1PH7 - chains A and B of the 5 polymer chains in the assembly; structure by X-ray diffraction, 2.90 A resolution.

Chain A:
Protein: Telomere-binding protein alpha subunit
Organism: Sterkiella nova
UniProt: P29549 (TEBA_OXYNO); residue numbers follow UniProt; this construct covers 36-495
Chain sequence (460 residues; each row starts with the number of its first residue):
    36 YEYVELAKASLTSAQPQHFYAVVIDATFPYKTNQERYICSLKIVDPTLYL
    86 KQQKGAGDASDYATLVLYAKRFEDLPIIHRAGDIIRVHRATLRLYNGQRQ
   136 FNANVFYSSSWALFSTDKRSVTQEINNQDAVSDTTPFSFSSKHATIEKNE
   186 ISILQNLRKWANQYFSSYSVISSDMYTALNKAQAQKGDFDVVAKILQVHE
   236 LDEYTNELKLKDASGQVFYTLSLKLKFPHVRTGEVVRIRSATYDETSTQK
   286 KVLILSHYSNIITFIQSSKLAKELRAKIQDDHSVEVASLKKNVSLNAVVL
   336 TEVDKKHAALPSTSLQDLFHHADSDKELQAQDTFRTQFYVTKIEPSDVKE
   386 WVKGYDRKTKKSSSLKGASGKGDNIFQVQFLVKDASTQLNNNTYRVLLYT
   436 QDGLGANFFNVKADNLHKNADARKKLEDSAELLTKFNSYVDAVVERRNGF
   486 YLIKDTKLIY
From the paper describing this entry:
  - binding site for the 11-nt DNA strand: Tyr-239

Chain B:
Protein: Telomere-binding protein beta subunit
Organism: Sterkiella nova
UniProt: P16458 (TEBB_OXYNO); residue numbers follow UniProt; this construct covers 9-224
Chain sequence (216 residues; numbered 9 to 224; the number before each row is that of its first residue):
     9 QQQSAFKQLYTELFNNEGDFSKVSSNLKKPLKCYVKESYPHFLVTDGYFF
    59 VAPYFTKEAVNEFHAKFPNVNIVDLTDKVIVINNWSLELRRVNSAEVFTS
   109 YANLEARLIVHSFKPNLQERLNPTRYPVNLFRDDEFKTTIQHFRHTALQA
   159 AINKTVKGDNLVDISKVADAAGKKGKVDAGIVKASASKGDEFSDFSFKEG
   209 NTATLKIADIFVQEKG
From the paper describing this entry:
  - binding site for the 11-nt DNA strand: Arg-140, Lys-145

Chain A / chain B interface:
Residue-residue contacts (116; chain A residue first):
  Leu-236(A) / Tyr-109(B)
  Leu-236(A) / Lys-145(B)
  Leu-236(A) / Gln-149(B)
  Asp-237(A) / Tyr-109(B)  hydrogen bond
  Asp-237(A) / Lys-145(B)  salt bridge
  Thr-240(A) / Lys-145(B)  hydrogen bond
  Glu-242(A) / Asp-142(B)
  Leu-256(A) / Arg-140(B)
  Leu-256(A) / Asp-142(B)
  Asp-279(A) / Arg-133(B)  salt bridge
  Asp-279(A) / Asp-141(B)
  Glu-280(A) / Tyr-56(B)
  Thr-281(A) / Gln-10(B)
  Thr-281(A) / Ser-12(B)
  Thr-281(A) / Lys-15(B)  hydrogen bond (backbone-side chain)
  Thr-281(A) / Tyr-56(B)
  Thr-281(A) / Phe-57(B)
  Thr-281(A) / Arg-133(B)
  Thr-281(A) / Glu-143(B)
  Ser-282(A) / Lys-15(B)
  Ser-282(A) / Glu-143(B)
  Thr-283(A) / Glu-143(B)  hydrogen bond (backbone-side chain)
  Gln-284(A) / Glu-143(B)  hydrogen bond (backbone-side chain)
  Lys-285(A) / Asp-142(B)  salt bridge
  Lys-285(A) / Glu-143(B)  hydrogen bond (backbone-side chain)
  Ile-289(A) / Arg-133(B)
  Val-328(A) / His-150(B)
  Leu-330(A) / Glu-143(B)
  Leu-330(A) / Thr-146(B)
  Leu-353(A) / Val-185(B)
  Phe-354(A) / Val-185(B)
  Phe-354(A) / Asp-186(B)
  Phe-354(A) / Ile-189(B)
  His-355(A) / Ile-189(B)
  Ala-357(A) / Val-185(B)  hydrophobic
  Asp-358(A) / Lys-184(B)
  Asp-358(A) / Val-185(B)  hydrogen bond (side chain-backbone)
  Tyr-374(A) / His-153(B)
  Val-375(A) / Gln-157(B)
  Thr-376(A) / Leu-156(B)
  Thr-376(A) / Gln-157(B)  hydrogen bond (backbone-side chain)
  Thr-376(A) / Ile-160(B)
  Lys-377(A) / Ile-160(B)
  Lys-377(A) / Asn-161(B)  hydrogen bond
  Lys-377(A) / Val-164(B)
  Glu-379(A) / Val-164(B)
  Glu-379(A) / Leu-169(B)
  Pro-380(A) / Asp-167(B)
  Pro-380(A) / Leu-169(B)
  Ser-381(A) / Asp-167(B)  hydrogen bond (backbone-side chain)
  Tyr-390(A) / Ala-176(B)
  Lys-395(A) / Ile-172(B)
  Lys-395(A) / Ser-173(B)
  Ile-410(A) / Ile-172(B)  hydrophobic
  Gln-412(A) / Ile-172(B)
  Gln-414(A) / Asn-168(B)
  Gln-414(A) / Leu-169(B)
  Gln-414(A) / Val-170(B)  hydrogen bond (side chain-backbone)
  Lys-418(A) / Leu-156(B)
  Gln-423(A) / Arg-152(B)  hydrogen bond (backbone-side chain)
  Leu-424(A) / Ala-110(B)
  Leu-424(A) / Asn-111(B)
  Leu-424(A) / Glu-199(B)
  Leu-424(A) / Phe-200(B)  hydrogen bond (backbone-backbone)
  Asn-425(A) / Asp-198(B)
  Asn-425(A) / Phe-200(B)
  Asn-426(A) / Val-190(B)
  Asn-426(A) / Lys-191(B)
  Asn-426(A) / Ala-192(B)  hydrogen bond (backbone-backbone)
  Asn-426(A) / Ser-193(B)  hydrogen bond
  Asn-426(A) / Ser-195(B)
  Asn-426(A) / Asp-198(B)  hydrogen bond (backbone-backbone)
  Asn-426(A) / Glu-199(B)
  Asn-426(A) / Phe-200(B)
  Asn-427(A) / Ile-189(B)
  Asn-427(A) / Val-190(B)
  Asn-427(A) / Lys-191(B)
  Thr-428(A) / Ile-160(B)
  Thr-428(A) / Gly-188(B)
  Thr-428(A) / Ile-189(B)
  Thr-428(A) / Val-190(B)  hydrogen bond (backbone-backbone)
  Tyr-429(A) / Gly-188(B)
  Tyr-429(A) / Ile-189(B)  hydrophobic
  Arg-430(A) / Asn-168(B)  hydrogen bond (side chain-backbone)
  Arg-430(A) / Val-170(B)
  Arg-430(A) / Gly-188(B)  hydrogen bond (backbone-backbone)
  Arg-430(A) / Val-190(B)
  Leu-432(A) / Val-170(B)  hydrophobic
  Tyr-434(A) / Val-170(B)  hydrogen bond (side chain-backbone)
  Tyr-434(A) / Ile-172(B)  hydrophobic
  Tyr-434(A) / Val-175(B)  hydrophobic
  Gln-436(A) / Ile-172(B)
  Asp-437(A) / Val-175(B)
  Asp-437(A) / Ala-176(B)
  Thr-469(A) / His-153(B)
  Thr-469(A) / Gln-157(B)  hydrogen bond (backbone-side chain)
  Phe-471(A) / Thr-146(B)
  Phe-471(A) / Gln-149(B)
  Phe-471(A) / His-150(B)
  Phe-471(A) / His-153(B)
  Asn-472(A) / Thr-146(B)
  Arg-481(A) / Lys-182(B)
  Arg-481(A) / Gly-183(B)  hydrogen bond (side chain-backbone)
  Arg-481(A) / Val-185(B)
  Arg-482(A) / Val-175(B)
  Asn-483(A) / Lys-174(B)  hydrogen bond (side chain-backbone)
  Asn-483(A) / Lys-181(B)
  Asn-483(A) / Lys-182(B)  hydrogen bond (side chain-backbone)
  Asn-483(A) / Gly-183(B)  hydrogen bond (side chain-backbone)
  Gly-484(A) / Gly-183(B)
  Gly-484(A) / Lys-184(B)
  Gly-484(A) / Val-185(B)
  Phe-485(A) / Val-170(B)  hydrophobic
  Phe-485(A) / Val-175(B)  hydrophobic
  Phe-485(A) / Ala-187(B)
  Tyr-486(A) / Val-185(B)
Also at the interface, not in a pair above, chain A (61 interface residues in all): Tyr-254, Lys-388, Ser-397, Leu-416, Lys-470, Tyr-474, Leu-487
Also at the interface, not in a pair above, chain B (55 interface residues in all): Gln-11, Thr-147, Asp-177, Ala-178, Gly-197

Summary:
The interface between chain A and chain B involves 61 residues on one side and 55 on the other, with 25
hydrogen bonds and 3 salt bridges. Among the polar pairs are Asp-237(A)/Lys-145(B), Asp-279(A)/Arg-133(B) and
Lys-285(A)/Asp-142(B). From the paper: a binding site for the 11-nt DNA strand at Tyr-239(A) and Arg-140(B)
among others.
Here chain A is Telomere-binding protein alpha subunit and chain B is Telomere-binding protein beta subunit,
both from Sterkiella nova. Entry 1PH7 (Crystal structure of the oxytricha nova telomere end-binding protein
complexed with noncognate ssdna ggggttttgigg) was determined by X-ray diffraction (same publication as 1PA6,
1PH1, 1PH2, 1PH3, 1PH5, 1PH6 and 3 further entries).
